7SQS - chains A and E of the 5 polymer chains in the assembly; structure by electron microscopy, 3.10 A resolution.

[Chain A (and E)]
Protein: Chimallin
From: Pseudomonas phage 201phi2-1
Notes: chain E of this document is another copy of the same molecule, construct and numbering; everything in this record applies to it too
UniProtKB: B3FIW8 (GP105_BP201); numbering as in UniProt (aligned over 1-631)
Amino-acid sequence (634 residues; row label = number of the first residue in the row; numbers below 1 keep their minus sign (Ser-2 is residue -2)):
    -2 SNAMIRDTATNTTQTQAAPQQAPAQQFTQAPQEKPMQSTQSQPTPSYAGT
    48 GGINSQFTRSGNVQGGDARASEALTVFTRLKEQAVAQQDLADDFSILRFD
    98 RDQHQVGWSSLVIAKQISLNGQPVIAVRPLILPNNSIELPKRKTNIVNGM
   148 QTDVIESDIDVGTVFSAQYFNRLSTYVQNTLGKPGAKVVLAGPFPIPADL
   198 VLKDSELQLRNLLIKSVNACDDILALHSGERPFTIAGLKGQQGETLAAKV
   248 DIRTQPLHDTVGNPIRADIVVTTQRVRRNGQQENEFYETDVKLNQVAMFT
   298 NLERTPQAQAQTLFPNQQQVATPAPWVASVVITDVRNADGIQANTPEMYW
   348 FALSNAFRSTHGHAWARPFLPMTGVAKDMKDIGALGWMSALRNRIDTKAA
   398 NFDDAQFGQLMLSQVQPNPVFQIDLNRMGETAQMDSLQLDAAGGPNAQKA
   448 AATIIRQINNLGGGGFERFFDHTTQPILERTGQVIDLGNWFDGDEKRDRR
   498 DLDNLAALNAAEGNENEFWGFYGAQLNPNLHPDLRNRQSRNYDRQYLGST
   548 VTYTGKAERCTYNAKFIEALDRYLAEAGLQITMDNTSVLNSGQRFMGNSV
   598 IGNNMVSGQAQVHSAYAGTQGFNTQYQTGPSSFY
Disordered / not traced: -2 to 61, 307-318, 582-631 (chain E: -2 to 47, 62-631)
Sequence notes: expression tag (-2 to 0)
UniProt features mapped onto this chain:
  - region (Homotetramerization): Gln590 to Ser611, Gln622 to Tyr631
Reported in the primary citation:
  - self-association interface (contacts with another copy of this molecule): Gly48 to Gln61

[Interface between chain A and chain E]
Contacting residue pairs - 23 pairs, chain A then chain E:
  Asp86(A) with Gly58(E); Asn59(E), hydrogen bond (backbone-backbone)
  Ile211(A) with Asn59(E)
  Asn215(A) with Ser57(E); Gly58(E)
  Asp218(A) with Ser57(E)
  Asp219(A) with Arg56(E), salt bridge
  Ala222(A) with Arg56(E)
  Glu227(A) with Phe54(E); Arg56(E), salt bridge
  Arg272(A) with Ile50(E)
  Asp287(A) with Gly48(E), hydrogen bond (side chain-backbone)
  Gly337(A) with Asn51(E), hydrogen bond (backbone-side chain)
  Ile338(A) with Ile50(E), hydrophobic; Asn51(E)
  Gln339(A) with Asn51(E), hydrogen bond (backbone-side chain); Arg56(E), hydrogen bond (side chain-backbone); Gly58(E); Val60(E)
  Ala340(A) with Phe54(E), hydrophobic; Arg56(E)
  Thr342(A) with Arg56(E)
  Met345(A) with Phe54(E), hydrophobic
Other interface residues (no listed pair), chain A (21 interface residues in all): Leu87, Ala88, Val214, Arg228, Phe230, Asp336
Other interface residues (no listed pair), chain E (10 interface residues in all): Thr55

[In short]
21 residues of chain A and 10 residues of chain E are in contact, with 5 hydrogen bonds and 2 salt bridges.
Polar contacts include Asp219(A)-Arg56(E), Glu227(A)-Arg56(E) and Asp287(A)-Gly48(E). From the paper: a
self-association interface involving Gly48(A).
Chain A and chain E are both Chimallin (Pseudomonas phage 201phi2-1); the structure, 201phi2-1 Chimallin C1
localized reconstruction, was determined by electron microscopy together with 7SQQ, 7SQR, 7SQT, 7SQU and 7SQV
from the same study.
